1Q7Z - chain A; structure by X-ray diffraction, 1.70 A resolution.

== Chain A ==
Protein: 5-methyltetrahydrofolate S-homocysteine methyltransferase
Organism: Thermotoga maritima
Notes: EC 2.1.1.13; fragment: MetH_Tm (residues 1-566)
Reference sequence: Q9WYA5 (Q9WYA5_THEMA); residues 1-566 here = UniProt positions 1-566
Chain sequence (566 residues; numbered 1 to 566; the number before each row is that of its first residue):
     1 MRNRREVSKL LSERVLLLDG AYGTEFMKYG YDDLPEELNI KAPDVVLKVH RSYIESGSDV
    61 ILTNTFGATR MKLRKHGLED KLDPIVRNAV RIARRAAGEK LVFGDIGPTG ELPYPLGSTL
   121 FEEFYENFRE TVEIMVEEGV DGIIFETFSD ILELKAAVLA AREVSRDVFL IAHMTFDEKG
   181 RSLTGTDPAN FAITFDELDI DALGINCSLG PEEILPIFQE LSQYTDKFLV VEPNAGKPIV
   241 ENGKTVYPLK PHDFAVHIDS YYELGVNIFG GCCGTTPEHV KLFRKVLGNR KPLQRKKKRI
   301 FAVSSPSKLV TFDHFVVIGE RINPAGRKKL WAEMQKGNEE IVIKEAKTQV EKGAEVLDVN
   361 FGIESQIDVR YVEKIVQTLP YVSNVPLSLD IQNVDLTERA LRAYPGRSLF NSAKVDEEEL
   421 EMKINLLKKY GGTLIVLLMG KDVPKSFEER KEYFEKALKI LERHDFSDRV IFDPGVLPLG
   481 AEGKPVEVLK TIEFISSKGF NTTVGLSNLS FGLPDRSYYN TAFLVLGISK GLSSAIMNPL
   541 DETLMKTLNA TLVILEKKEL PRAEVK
Not modelled in the structure: 560-566
Bound ions: Cd2+: C207, N234, C272, C273
What the authors report for this chain:
  - Cd2+ coordination: C207, C272
  - catalytic residues: N508 (proposed by the authors, not directly observed)
  - mutagenesis - Y247F (8-fold): decreased catalytic activity (reaction of Hcy with methylcobalamin)

== In short ==
C207, N234, C272 and C273 coordinate Cd2+. From the paper: the catalytic residue N508; Y247F reduces catalytic
activity (reaction of Hcy with methylcobalamin).
Chain A is 5-methyltetrahydrofolate S-homocysteine methyltransferase (Thermotoga maritima); the structure,
Cobalamin-dependent methionine synthase (1-566) from Thermotoga maritima (Cd2+ complex), was determined by
X-ray diffraction, deposited together with 1Q7M, 1Q7Q, 1Q85, 1Q8A and 1Q8J.
